PDB entry 3NA5 | X-ray diffraction, 1.70 A resolution | chains A and B

[Chain A (and B)]
Protein: Phosphoglucomutase
Source organism: Salmonella enterica subsp. enterica serovar Typhimurium
Notes: EC 5.4.2.2; chain B of this document is another copy of the same molecule, construct and numbering; everything in this record applies to it too
UniProtKB: Q8ZQW9 (Q8ZQW9_SALTY); residue numbers follow UniProt; this construct covers 1-546
Chain sequence (570 residues; each row starts with the number of its first residue; numbers below 1 keep their minus sign (Met-23 is residue -23)):
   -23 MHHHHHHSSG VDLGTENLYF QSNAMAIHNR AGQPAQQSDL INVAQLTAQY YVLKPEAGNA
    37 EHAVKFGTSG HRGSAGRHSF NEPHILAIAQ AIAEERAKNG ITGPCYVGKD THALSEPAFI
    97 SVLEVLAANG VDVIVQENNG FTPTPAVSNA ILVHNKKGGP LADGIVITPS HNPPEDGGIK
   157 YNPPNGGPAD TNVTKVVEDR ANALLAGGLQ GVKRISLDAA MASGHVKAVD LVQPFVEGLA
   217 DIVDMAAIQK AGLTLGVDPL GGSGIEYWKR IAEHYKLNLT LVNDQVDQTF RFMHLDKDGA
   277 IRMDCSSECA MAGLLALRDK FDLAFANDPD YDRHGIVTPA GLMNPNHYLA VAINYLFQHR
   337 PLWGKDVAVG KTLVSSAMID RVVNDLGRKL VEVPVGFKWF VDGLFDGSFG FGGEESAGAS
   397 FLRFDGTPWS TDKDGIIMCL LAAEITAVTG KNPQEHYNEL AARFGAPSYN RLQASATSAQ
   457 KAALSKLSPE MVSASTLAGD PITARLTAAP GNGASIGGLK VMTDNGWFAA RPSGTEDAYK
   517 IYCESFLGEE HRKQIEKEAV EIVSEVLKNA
Not modelled in the structure: -23 to 1
Construct notes: expression tag (-23 to 0)
Modified positions: Cys285 (s-mercaptocysteine; CSS)
Bound ions: Mg2+: Ser146, Asp304, Asp306, Asp308
What the authors report for this chain:
  - self-association interface (contacts with another copy of this molecule); pairs are residue here / residue on that copy: Tyr27-Tyr27, Val19
  - contacts within the chain: Tyr26-Ser97 (hydrogen bond), Tyr26-Tyr27 (pi stacking), Tyr26-Pro93
  - catalytic residues: Arg48, Ser146 (proposed by the authors, not directly observed)
  - Mg2+ coordination: Ser146, Asp304, Asp306, Asp308
  - conformationally variable residues (loop rearrangement): Pro508 to Lys516 (from molecular simulation)
  - post-translational modification sites: Ser146 (proposed by the authors, not directly observed)

[Chain A / chain B interface]
Residue-residue contacts (52; chain A residue first):
  Gln13(A) with Asp260(B); Gln261(B), hydrogen bond; Val262(B), hydrogen bond (side chain-backbone)
  Asn18(A) with Glu92(B), hydrogen bond; Asn115(B); Phe117(B); Gln264(B), hydrogen bond
  Val19(A) with Val19(B), hydrophobic; Ala20(B); Gln264(B), hydrogen bond (backbone-side chain)
  Ala20(A) with Val19(B); Thr23(B); Ala89(B); Glu92(B); Gln264(B), hydrogen bond (backbone-side chain)
  Gln21(A) with Glu92(B); Asn115(B)
  Thr23(A) with Ala20(B); Thr23(B); Ala24(B)
  Ala24(A) with Thr23(B); Tyr27(B); Ile96(B), hydrophobic
  Tyr27(A) with Ala24(B); Tyr27(B), hydrophobic; Val28(B)
  Val28(A) with Tyr27(B); Ile96(B), hydrophobic; Leu193(B), hydrophobic
  Leu29(A) with Asp194(B)
  Ala89(A) with Ala20(B)
  Glu92(A) with Asn18(B), hydrogen bond; Ala20(B); Gln21(B)
  Ile96(A) with Ala24(B), hydrophobic
  Asn115(A) with Asn18(B); Gln21(B)
  Leu193(A) with Val28(B), hydrophobic
  Asp194(A) with Leu29(B)
  Asp260(A) with Gln13(B)
  Gln261(A) with Gln13(B); Arg267(B), hydrogen bond
  Val262(A) with Gln13(B), hydrogen bond (backbone-side chain); Arg267(B), hydrogen bond (backbone-side chain)
  Asp263(A) with Asp263(B); Arg267(B), salt bridge
  Gln264(A) with Asn18(B), hydrogen bond; Val19(B), hydrogen bond (side chain-backbone); Ala20(B), hydrogen bond (side chain-backbone)
  Arg267(A) with Gln261(B), hydrogen bond; Val262(B), hydrogen bond (side chain-backbone); Asp263(B), salt bridge
Interface residues without a listed pair, chain A (26 interface residues in all): His54, Pro93, Glu100, Phe117
Interface residues without a listed pair, chain B (26 interface residues in all): His54, Pro93, Glu100

[In short]
Chain A and chain B each contribute 26 residues to their interface, with 15 hydrogen bonds and 2 salt bridges.
Polar contacts include Asp263(A)-Arg267(B), Gln13(A)-Gln261(B) and Gln13(A)-Val262(B). Ser146(A), Asp304(A),
Asp306(A) and Asp308(A) form the Mg2+ site. From the paper: catalytic residues Arg48(A) and Ser146(A); Mg2+
coordination by Ser146(A), Asp304(A) and Asp306(A) among others.
Chain A and chain B are both Phosphoglucomutase (Salmonella enterica subsp. enterica serovar Typhimurium); the
structure, Crystal structure of a bacterial phosphoglucomutase, an enzyme important in the virulence of
several human pathogens, was determined by X-ray diffraction.
